Entry 5FGI (X-ray diffraction, 2.90 A resolution); this record covers chains I and Y of the 28 polymer chains in the assembly.

[Chain I]
Protein: Proteasome subunit beta type-3
Organism: Saccharomyces cerevisiae (strain ATCC 204508 / S288c)
Notes: EC 3.4.25.1
UniProtKB: P25451 (PSB3_YEAST); residues 0-204 here correspond to UniProt positions 1-205 (UniProt number = residue number + 1)
Sequence (205 residues; row label = number of the first residue in the row; numbering starts at 0):
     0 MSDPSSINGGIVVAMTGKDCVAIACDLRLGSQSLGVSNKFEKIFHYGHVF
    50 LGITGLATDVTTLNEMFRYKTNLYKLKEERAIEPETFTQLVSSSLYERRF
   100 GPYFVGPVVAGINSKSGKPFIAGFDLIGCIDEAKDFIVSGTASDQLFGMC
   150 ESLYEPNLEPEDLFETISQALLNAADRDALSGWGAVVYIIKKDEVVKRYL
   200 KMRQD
Not modelled in the structure: 0
Metal / ion sites: Mg2+ site 1: Ala-174, Asp-177, Ser-180; Mg2+ site 2: Asp-204 (shared with Ala-165(Y), Asp-168(Y), Ser-171(Y) of chain Y)
UniProt features mapped onto this chain:
  - modified residue: Ser-30 (Phosphoserine)
  - cross-link: Lys-69 (Glycyl lysine isopeptide (Lys-Gly) (interchain with G-Cter in ubiquitin))

[Chain Y]
Protein: Proteasome subunit beta type-5
Organism: Saccharomyces cerevisiae (strain ATCC 204508 / S288c)
Notes: EC 3.4.25.1
UniProtKB: P30656 (PSB5_YEAST); residues 1-212 here correspond to UniProt positions 76-287 (UniProt number = residue number + 75)
Sequence (212 residues; numbered 1 to 212; the number before each row is that of its first residue):
     1 TTTLAFRFQGGIIVAVDSRATAGNWVASQTVKKVIEINPFLLGTMAGGAA
    51 DCQFWETWLGSQCRLHELREKERISVAAASKILSNLVYQYKGAGLSMGTM
   101 ICGYTRKEGPTIYYVDSDGTRLKGDIFCVGSGQTFAYGVLDSNYKWDLSV
   151 EDALYLGKRSILAAAHRDAYSGGSVNLYHVTEDGWIYHGNHDVGELFWKV
   201 KEEEGSFNNVIG
Covalently attached groups: CARFILZOMIB, bound form (3BV) linked to Thr-1
Metal / ion sites: Mg2+: Ala-165, Asp-168, Ser-171 (shared with Asp-204(I) of chain I)
Small-molecule neighbours: CARFILZOMIB, bound form (3BV; N-{(2S)-2-[(morpholin-4-ylacetyl)amino]-4-phenylbutanoyl}-L-leucyl-N-[(2R,3S,4S)-1,3-dihydroxy-2,6-dimethylheptan-4-yl]-L-phenylalaninamide): Asp-17, Arg-19, Ala-20, Thr-21, Ala-22, Ala-27, Lys-33, Met-45, Ala-46, Gly-47, Gly-48, Ala-49, Ser-131, Tyr-170
What the authors report for this chain:
  - catalytic residues: Thr-1, Gly-47 (proposed by the authors, not directly observed)
  - catalytic residues: Asp-17, Lys-33
  - binding site for CARFILZOMIB, bound form: Thr-1
  - mutagenesis - T1A, T1C, T1S, D17N, K33A, K33R: decreased growth
  - mutagenesis - D17N: decreased catalytic activity
  - mutagenesis - T1S (1.8-fold), D17N: decreased binding to CARFILZOMIB, bound form
  - mutagenesis - T1C: abolished catalytic activity
  - mutagenesis - T1S (3.7-fold): decreased binding to bortezomib
  - specificity-determining residues: Met-45
  - mutagenesis - T1C: abolished binding to carfilzomib
  - mutagenesis - T1S: decreased catalytic activity on Suc-LLVY-AMC
  - mutagenesis - T1S: abolished growth in response to 37  degC

[Interface between chain I and chain Y]
Residue-residue contacts (45; chain I residue first):
  Leu-26(I) / Ile-211(Y)  hydrophobic
  Arg-27(I) / Ala-169(Y)
  Ser-32(I) / Arg-167(Y)
  Ser-32(I) / Asp-168(Y)
  Ser-32(I) / Ala-169(Y)  hydrogen bond (backbone-backbone)
  Ser-32(I) / Tyr-170(Y)
  Leu-33(I) / Phe-135(Y)  hydrophobic
  Gly-34(I) / Arg-167(Y)  hydrogen bond (backbone-side chain)
  Val-35(I) / Arg-167(Y)  hydrogen bond (backbone-side chain)
  Asn-37(I) / His-166(Y)
  Asn-37(I) / Asn-209(Y)  hydrogen bond (side chain-backbone)
  Asn-37(I) / Val-210(Y)
  Lys-38(I) / Asn-209(Y)  hydrogen bond (side chain-backbone)
  Gln-144(I) / Trp-25(Y)
  Asp-175(I) / Val-26(Y)
  Arg-176(I) / Trp-25(Y)
  Arg-176(I) / Val-26(Y)  hydrogen bond (side chain-backbone)
  Arg-176(I) / Ala-27(Y)  hydrogen bond (side chain-backbone)
  Arg-176(I) / Ser-28(Y)
  Asp-177(I) / Asn-24(Y)
  Asp-177(I) / Val-26(Y)
  Ala-178(I) / Asn-24(Y)  hydrogen bond (backbone-backbone)
  Ala-178(I) / Val-26(Y)
  Ala-178(I) / Ala-169(Y)
  Ala-178(I) / Tyr-170(Y)  hydrophobic
  Leu-179(I) / Asn-24(Y)
  Trp-182(I) / His-166(Y)  hydrogen bond (side chain-backbone)
  Trp-182(I) / Arg-167(Y)
  Tyr-198(I) / Ile-211(Y)  hydrophobic
  Lys-200(I) / Trp-198(Y)
  Met-201(I) / Trp-198(Y)
  Arg-202(I) / Gln-29(Y)
  Arg-202(I) / Gly-173(Y)  hydrogen bond (side chain-backbone)
  Arg-202(I) / Asp-192(Y)  salt bridge
  Arg-202(I) / Gly-194(Y)
  Gln-203(I) / His-166(Y)  hydrogen bond (backbone-side chain)
  Gln-203(I) / Phe-197(Y)
  Gln-203(I) / Trp-198(Y)
  Gln-203(I) / Val-210(Y)
  Asp-204(I) / Arg-19(Y)  salt bridge
  Asp-204(I) / Ala-165(Y)
  Asp-204(I) / Ser-171(Y)
  Asp-204(I) / Gly-172(Y)
  Asp-204(I) / Gly-173(Y)  hydrogen bond (side chain-backbone)
  Asp-204(I) / Val-193(Y)
Also at the interface, not in a pair above, chain I (22 interface residues in all): Gln-31
Also at the interface, not in a pair above, chain Y (26 interface residues in all): Asn-208

[Overview]
The interface between chain I and chain Y involves 22 residues on one side and 26 on the other; the contacts
include 12 hydrogen bonds and 2 salt bridges. Among the polar pairs are Arg-202(I)/Asp-192(Y),
Asp-204(I)/Arg-19(Y) and Gly-34(I)/Arg-167(Y). The paper reports catalytic residues Thr-1(Y), Gly-47(Y) and
Asp-17(Y) among others; T1A, T1C and T1S of chain Y, among others, reduce growth; 6 substitutions were tested
in all.
Here chain I is Proteasome subunit beta type-3 and chain Y is Proteasome subunit beta type-5, both from
Saccharomyces cerevisiae (strain ATCC 204508 / S288c). Entry 5FGI (Yeast 20S proteasome beta1-T1A beta2-T1A
double mutant in complex with Carfilzomib) was determined by X-ray diffraction together with 5CZ4, 5CZ5, 5CZ6,
5CZ7, 5CZ8, 5CZ9 and 16 further entries from the same study.
